PDB entry 6TVT | X-ray diffraction, 2.20 A resolution | chains C and D of the 6 polymer chains in the assembly

# Chain C
Protein: Hemagglutinin HA1
Source organism: Influenza A virus (A/harbour seal/Germany/1/2014(H10N7))
Reference sequence: A0A0A7HR51 (A0A0A7HR51_9INFA); aligned to UniProt positions 10-331 over residues 1-322 (the alignment contains insertions or deletions, so no single offset holds)
Amino-acid sequence (324 residues; each row starts with the number of its first residue; numbers below 1 keep their minus sign (Asp-1 is residue -1)):
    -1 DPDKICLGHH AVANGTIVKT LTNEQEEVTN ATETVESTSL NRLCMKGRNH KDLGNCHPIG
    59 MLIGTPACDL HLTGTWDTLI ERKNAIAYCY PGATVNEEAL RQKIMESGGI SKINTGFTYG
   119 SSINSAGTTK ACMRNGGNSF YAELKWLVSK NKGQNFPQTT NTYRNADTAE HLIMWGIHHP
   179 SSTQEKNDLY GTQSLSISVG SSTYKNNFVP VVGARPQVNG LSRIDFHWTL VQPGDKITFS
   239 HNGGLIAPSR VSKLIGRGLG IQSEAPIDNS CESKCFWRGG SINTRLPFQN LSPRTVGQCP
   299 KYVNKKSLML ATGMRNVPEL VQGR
Disordered / not traced: 211-218, 318-322
Cystine bridges: Cys42-Cys269, Cys54-Cys66, Cys87-Cys130, Cys273-Cys297
Differences from the reference sequence: expression tag (-1 to 0)
Ion coordination: Ca2+: Glu104 (together with N-acetylglucosamine) (shared with 1 residue of chain B; Glu64(D) of chain D)

# Chain D
Protein: Hemagglutinin HA2
Source organism: Influenza A virus (A/harbour seal/Germany/1/2014(H10N7))
Reference sequence: A0A0A7HR51 (A0A0A7HR51_9INFA); residues 1-176 here correspond to UniProt positions 333-508 (UniProt number = residue number + 332)
Amino-acid sequence (177 residues; numbered 1 to 177; the number before each row is that of its first residue):
     1 GLFGAIAGFI ENGWEGMVDG WYGFRHQNAQ GTGQAADYKS TQAAIDQITG KLNRIIKKTN
    61 TEFESIESEF SEIDHQIGNV INWTKDSITD IWTYQAELLV AMENQHTIDM ADSEMLNLYE
   121 RVRKQLRQNA EEDGKGCFEI YHACDDSCME SIRNNTYDHS QYREEALLNR LNINPVK
Disordered / not traced: 173-177
Covalent attachments: N-acetylglucosamine (NAG) linked to Asn82
Differences from the reference sequence: expression tag (177)
Ion coordination: Ca2+: Glu64 (together with N-acetylglucosamine) (shared with 1 residue of chain B; Glu104(C) of chain C)

# How chain C and chain D interact
Contacting residue pairs - 142 pairs, chain C then chain D:
  Pro0(C) with Ile140(D)
  Asp1(C) with Gln27(D); Asn28(D); Phe138(D); Glu139(D); Ile140(D), hydrogen bond (backbone-backbone); His142(D); Ala143(D); Cys144(D), hydrogen bond (side chain-backbone)
  Lys2(C) with His26(D); Gln27(D), hydrogen bond (backbone-backbone); Asp133(D), salt bridge; Phe138(D); Glu139(D); Met149(D)
  Ile3(C) with Phe24(D), hydrophobic; Arg25(D); Cys137(D); Phe138(D), hydrogen bond (backbone-backbone); Ile140(D), hydrophobic; Ile152(D), hydrophobic
  Cys4(C) with Trp14(D); Gly23(D); Phe24(D); Arg25(D), hydrogen bond (backbone-backbone); Gly136(D); Cys137(D), disulfide
  Leu5(C) with Trp14(D); Gly23(D); Phe24(D), hydrophobic; Leu118(D), hydrophobic; Gly136(D), hydrogen bond (backbone-backbone); Phe138(D), hydrophobic
  Gly6(C) with Trp14(D); Tyr22(D); Gly23(D), hydrogen bond (backbone-backbone); Met115(D)
  His7(C) with Ile6(D); Ile10(D); Gly13(D); Trp14(D), hydrogen bond (backbone-backbone); Trp21(D); Met115(D)
  His8(C) with Gly13(D); Trp14(D); Met17(D); Gly20(D); Trp21(D), hydrogen bond (backbone-backbone)
  Ala9(C) with Gly13(D); Trp14(D), hydrogen bond (backbone-backbone); Glu15(D)
  Ala11(C) with Glu15(D)
  Val16(C) with Asn104(D)
  Lys17(C) with Ala101(D); Asn104(D), hydrogen bond (backbone-side chain)
  Thr18(C) with Ala101(D); Gln105(D), hydrogen bond; Ile108(D)
  Leu19(C) with Ala101(D), hydrogen bond (backbone-backbone); Met102(D); Gln105(D)
  Thr20(C) with Gln105(D), hydrogen bond
  Glu24(C) with Ile108(D)
  Val26(C) with Ile108(D), hydrophobic
  Thr30(C) with Leu52(D)
  Glu79(C) with Phe70(D)
  Arg80(C) with Phe70(D)
  Lys81(C) with Phe70(D)
  Glu96(C) with Ser68(D)
  Arg99(C) with Ser68(D)
  Glu104(C) with Glu64(D)
  Arg255(C) with Glu64(D), salt bridge
  Gln260(C) with Glu67(D); Ser68(D), hydrogen bond; Glu69(D), hydrogen bond (side chain-backbone); Phe70(D)
  Ser261(C) with Phe70(D)
  Arg276(C) with Glu69(D), salt bridge; Phe70(D)
  Thr282(C) with Lys58(D), hydrogen bond (backbone-side chain)
  Arg283(C) with Ile56(D); Lys57(D); Lys58(D)
  Leu284(C) with Lys58(D)
  Pro285(C) with Ile55(D); Lys57(D)
  Phe286(C) with Trp92(D), hydrophobic; Ala96(D), hydrophobic
  Arg292(C) with Glu67(D), salt bridge; Ser68(D); Glu69(D), salt bridge
  Val294(C) with Phe63(D); Ser65(D)
  Gly295(C) with Thr61(D); Glu62(D); Phe63(D), hydrogen bond (backbone-backbone)
  Gln296(C) with Lys58(D); Asn60(D); Thr61(D); Glu62(D), hydrogen bond
  Pro298(C) with Lys58(D)
  Lys299(C) with Phe63(D); Trp92(D)
  Tyr300(C) with Thr89(D); Trp92(D)
  Val301(C) with Trp92(D); Thr93(D)
  Asn302(C) with Thr89(D); Thr93(D), hydrogen bond (backbone-side chain)
  Lys303(C) with Glu97(D), salt bridge
  Leu306(C) with Ala96(D), hydrophobic; Glu97(D)
  Met307(C) with Val100(D); Asn104(D), hydrogen bond (backbone-side chain)
  Leu308(C) with Leu52(D), hydrophobic; Ile55(D), hydrophobic; Val100(D), hydrophobic; Glu103(D); Asn104(D)
  Ala309(C) with Asn104(D), hydrogen bond (backbone-side chain); Thr107(D)
  Thr310(C) with Trp21(D); Ile48(D)
  Gly311(C) with Trp21(D); Ile48(D); Thr107(D)
  Met312(C) with Ile6(D), hydrophobic; Trp21(D), hydrophobic; Tyr22(D), hydrophobic; Ala111(D), hydrophobic
  Arg313(C) with Gly1(D); Ile108(D)
  Val315(C) with Ala7(D), hydrophobic; Glu11(D); Asn12(D); Gly13(D), hydrogen bond (backbone-backbone)
  Pro316(C) with Asn12(D); Glu15(D)
  Glu317(C) with Asn12(D); Gly13(D); Trp14(D); Glu15(D), hydrogen bond (side chain-backbone)
Also at the interface, not in a pair above, chain C (62 interface residues in all): Val10, Thr32, Gln100, Leu257, Glu262, Pro291, Cys297
Also at the interface, not in a pair above, chain D (75 interface residues in all): Ala29, Thr59, Ile66, Ser71, Lys85, Asp90, Leu98, Leu99, Asp109, Tyr119, Val122, Leu126, Arg153
Inter-chain disulfides: Cys4(C)-Cys137(D)

# Summary
62 residues of chain C face 75 of chain D across their interface; the contacts include 1 disulfide bond, 24
hydrogen bonds and 6 salt bridges. Among the polar pairs are Lys2(C)-Asp133(D), Arg255(C)-Glu64(D) and
Arg276(C)-Glu69(D). N-acetylglucosamine is covalently linked to Asn82(D).
Chain C is Hemagglutinin HA1 and chain D is Hemagglutinin HA2, both from Influenza A virus (A/harbour
seal/Germany/1/2014(H10N7)); the structure, Crystal structure of the haemagglutinin mutant (Gln226Leu, Del228)
from an H10N7 seal influenza virus isolated in ..., was determined by X-ray diffraction (same publication as
6TJW, 6TJY, 6TVA, 6TVB, 6TVC, 6TVD and 9 further entries).
